PDB entry 3MHU | X-ray diffraction, 1.85 A resolution | chains A and B

Chain A (and B):
Name: Dihydroorotate dehydrogenase
From: Leishmania major
Notes: EC 1.3.3.1; chain B of this document is another copy of the same molecule, construct and numbering; everything in this record applies to it too
Reference sequence: Q4QEW7 (Q4QEW7_LEIMA); numbering as in UniProt (aligned over 1-312)
Chain sequence (346 residues; each row starts with the number of its first residue; numbers below 1 keep their minus sign (Met-33 is residue -33)):
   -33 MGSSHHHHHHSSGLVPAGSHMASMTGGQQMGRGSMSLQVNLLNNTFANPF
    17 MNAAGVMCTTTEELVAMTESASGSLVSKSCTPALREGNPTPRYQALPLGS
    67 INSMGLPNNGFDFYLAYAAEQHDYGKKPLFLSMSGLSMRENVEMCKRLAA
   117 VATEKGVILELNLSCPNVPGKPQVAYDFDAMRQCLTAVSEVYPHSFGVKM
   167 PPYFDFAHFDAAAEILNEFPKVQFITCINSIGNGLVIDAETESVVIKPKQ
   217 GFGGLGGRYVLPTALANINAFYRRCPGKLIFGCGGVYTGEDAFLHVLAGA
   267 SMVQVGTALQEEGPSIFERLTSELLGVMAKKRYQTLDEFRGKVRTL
Disordered / not traced: -33 to -2, 132-138 (chain B: -33 to -2, 133-138)
Construct notes: expression tag (-33 to 0)
Ligand contacts:
  - 5 Nitroorotic Acid (EJZ; 5-nitro-2,6-dioxo-1,2,3,6-tetrahydropyrimidine-4-carboxylic acid): Lys44, Ser45, Asn68, Ser69, Met70, Gly71, Leu72, Pro73, Ser100, Asn128, Ser130, Cys131, Asn195, Ser196
  - FMN (flavin mononucleotide): Ala19, Ala20, Gly21, Val22, Lys44, Ser45, Tyr59, Ser66, Asn68, Met70, Ser98, Asn128, Lys165, Ile194, Asn195, Ser196, Gly222, Gly223, Val226, Cys249, Gly250, Gly251, Val252, Val271, Gly272, Thr273

Interface between chain A and chain B:
Contacting residue pairs - 108 pairs, chain A then chain B:
  Pro57(A) with Leu312(B), hydrophobic
  Leu64(A) with Leu64(B), hydrophobic; Arg224(B)
  Tyr142(A) with Asp171(B)
  Phe170(A) with Phe170(B), hydrophobic; Ile197(B), hydrophobic; Gly198(B); Asn199(B), hydrogen bond (backbone-side chain)
  Asp171(A) with Tyr142(B); Asn199(B)
  Phe172(A) with Asn199(B); Lys215(B); Phe218(B), hydrophobic
  Phe175(A) with Phe218(B), hydrophobic
  Ile197(A) with Phe170(B), hydrophobic
  Gly198(A) with Phe170(B)
  Asn199(A) with Phe170(B), hydrogen bond (side chain-backbone); Asp171(B); Phe172(B); Ala232(B)
  Gly200(A) with Pro228(B); Ala232(B)
  Leu201(A) with Pro228(B), hydrogen bond (backbone-backbone); Leu231(B); Ala232(B), hydrophobic; Asn235(B)
  Ile203(A) with Leu260(B), hydrophobic; Leu263(B), hydrophobic; Ala264(B), hydrophobic; Val309(B), hydrophobic
  Ala205(A) with Glu256(B); Phe259(B); Leu260(B), hydrophobic; Lys297(B), hydrogen bond (backbone-side chain)
  Glu206(A) with Lys297(B), hydrogen bond (backbone-side chain)
  Thr207(A) with Arg310(B), hydrogen bond (backbone-side chain)
  Glu208(A) with Phe259(B); Leu263(B); Lys297(B), salt bridge; Tyr299(B), hydrogen bond; Val309(B); Arg310(B), hydrogen bond (backbone-backbone)
  Ser209(A) with Val309(B); Arg310(B)
  Val210(A) with Val309(B); Arg310(B), hydrogen bond (backbone-backbone); Thr311(B); Leu312(B), hydrophobic
  Val211(A) with Leu312(B)
  Ile212(A) with Leu312(B)
  Lys213(A) with Leu312(B)
  Lys215(A) with Phe172(B)
  Gln216(A) with Phe172(B); Arg239(B); Thr311(B)
  Phe218(A) with Phe172(B), hydrophobic; Phe175(B), hydrophobic; Ala232(B); Asn235(B); Ala236(B)
  Leu221(A) with Pro228(B), hydrophobic; Thr229(B)
  Arg224(A) with Leu64(B); Tyr225(B)
  Tyr225(A) with Arg224(B); Tyr225(B); Pro228(B)
  Pro228(A) with Gly200(B); Leu201(B), hydrogen bond (backbone-backbone); Leu221(B), hydrophobic; Tyr225(B)
  Thr229(A) with Ile197(B); Leu221(B)
  Leu231(A) with Leu201(B)
  Ala232(A) with Asn199(B); Gly200(B); Leu201(B), hydrophobic; Phe218(B)
  Asn235(A) with Leu201(B); Phe218(B)
  Arg239(A) with Gln216(B), hydrogen bond
  Glu256(A) with Ala205(B)
  Phe259(A) with Ala205(B); Glu208(B)
  Leu260(A) with Ile203(B), hydrophobic; Ala205(B), hydrophobic
  Leu263(A) with Ile203(B), hydrophobic; Glu208(B)
  Ala264(A) with Ile203(B), hydrophobic
  Lys297(A) with Ala205(B), hydrogen bond (side chain-backbone); Glu206(B), hydrogen bond (side chain-backbone); Glu208(B), salt bridge
  Tyr299(A) with Glu208(B), hydrogen bond
  Val309(A) with Ile203(B), hydrophobic; Glu208(B); Ser209(B); Val210(B), hydrophobic
  Arg310(A) with Thr207(B); Glu208(B), hydrogen bond (backbone-backbone); Ser209(B); Val210(B), hydrogen bond (backbone-backbone)
  Thr311(A) with Val210(B); Gln216(B)
  Leu312(A) with Pro57(B), hydrophobic; Val210(B), hydrophobic; Val211(B); Ile212(B); Lys213(B)
Interface residues without a listed pair, chain A (50 interface residues in all): His174, Val202, Asp204, Ala236, Lys308
Interface residues without a listed pair, chain B (51 interface residues in all): Gln139, His174, Val202, Asp204, Lys308

In short:
50 residues of chain A and 51 residues of chain B are in contact; the contacts include 16 hydrogen bonds and 2
salt bridges. Among the polar pairs are Glu208(A)-Lys297(B), Phe170(A)-Asn199(B) and Ala205(A)-Lys297(B).
Ligands of chain A: flavin mononucleotide and 5 Nitroorotic Acid.
Both chains are Dihydroorotate dehydrogenase (Leishmania major). Entry 3MHU (Crystal structure of
dihydroorotate dehydrogenase from Leishmania major in complex with 5-Nitroorotic acid) was determined by X-ray
diffraction (same publication as 3MJY).
